PDB entry 6U9X | X-ray diffraction, 2.60 A resolution | chains D and H

Chain D:
Molecule: Mitochondrial edited mRNA stability factor 1
From: Trypanosoma brucei
Reference sequence: B6SBM0 (B6SBM0_9TRYP); residue numbers follow UniProt; this construct covers 37-395
Chain sequence (363 residues; row label = number of the first residue in the row):
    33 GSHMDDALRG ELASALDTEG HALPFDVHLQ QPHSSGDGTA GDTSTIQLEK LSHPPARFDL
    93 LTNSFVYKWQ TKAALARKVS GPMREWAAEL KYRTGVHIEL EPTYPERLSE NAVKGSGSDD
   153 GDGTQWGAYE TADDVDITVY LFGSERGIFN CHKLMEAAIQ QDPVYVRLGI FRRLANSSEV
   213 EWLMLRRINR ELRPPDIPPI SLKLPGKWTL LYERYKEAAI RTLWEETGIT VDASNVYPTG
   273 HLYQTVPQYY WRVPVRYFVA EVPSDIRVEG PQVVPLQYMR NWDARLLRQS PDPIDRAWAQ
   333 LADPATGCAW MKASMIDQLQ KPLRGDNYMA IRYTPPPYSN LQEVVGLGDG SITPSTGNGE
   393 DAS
Disordered / not traced: 33-58, 62-75, 92-94, 146-156, 381-395
Sequence notes: expression tag (33-36)
From the paper describing this entry:
  - binding site for the 11-nt RNA strand: Ser-112, Met-115, Tyr-197, Arg-219, Asn-221, Arg-222, Ile-232, Leu-274, Gln-276, Trp-283, Arg-284, Val-287, Tyr-289, Arg-356, Tyr-360, Arg-364
  - mutagenesis - R284A, R356A: decreased binding to the 11-nt RNA strand (chain H)
  - mutagenesis - R199A, R364A: abolished expression
  - catalytic residues: Glu-257, Glu-258 (proposed by the authors, not directly observed)

Chain H:
Molecule: 11-nt RNA strand
Sequence (11 nucleotides; numbered 26 to 36; the number before each row is that of its first residue):
    26 GAGAGGGGGU U
Disordered / not traced: 26-29, 34-36

How chain D and chain H interact:
Contacting residue pairs - 43 pairs, chain D then chain H:
  Ser-112(D) with G30(H), hydrogen bond to the base
  Gly-113(D) with G30(H), hydrogen bond to the base
  Pro-114(D) with G30(H), hydrogen bond to the sugar
  Met-115(D) with G30(H), phosphate contact; G31(H), sugar contact
  Arg-116(D) with G30(H), hydrogen bond to the base
  Leu-132(D) with G30(H), base contact
  Tyr-197(D) with G31(H), sugar contact; G32(H), phosphate contact
  Arg-199(D) with G32(H), salt bridge to the phosphate
  Arg-219(D) with G31(H), hydrogen bond to the sugar; G32(H), salt bridge to the phosphate
  Ile-220(D) with G31(H), base contact
  Asn-221(D) with G31(H), base contact
  Arg-222(D) with G30(H), salt bridge to the phosphate; G31(H), hydrogen bond to the base
  Leu-224(D) with G30(H), phosphate contact
  Pro-226(D) with G30(H), sugar contact; G31(H), phosphate contact
  Ile-229(D) with G31(H), sugar contact
  Ile-232(D) with G33(H), hydrogen bond to the base
  Ser-233(D) with G31(H), sugar contact; G33(H), hydrogen bond to the sugar
  Leu-234(D) with G33(H), hydrogen bond to the base
  Lys-235(D) with G33(H), phosphate contact
  Leu-274(D) with G32(H), base contact
  Tyr-275(D) with G32(H), base contact
  Gln-276(D) with G32(H), hydrogen bond to the base
  Trp-283(D) with G30(H), sugar contact; G31(H), hydrogen bond to the phosphate
  Arg-284(D) with G31(H), salt bridge to the phosphate
  Val-285(D) with G32(H), base contact
  Val-287(D) with G32(H), sugar contact
  Tyr-289(D) with G32(H), hydrogen bond to the sugar; G33(H), hydrogen bond to the phosphate
  Ile-326(D) with G33(H), base contact
  Leu-351(D) with G33(H), base contact
  Gln-352(D) with G33(H), base contact
  Leu-355(D) with G33(H), base contact
  Arg-356(D) with G32(H), sugar contact; G33(H), salt bridge to the phosphate
  Tyr-360(D) with G33(H), hydrogen bond to the phosphate
  Arg-364(D) with G33(H), salt bridge to the phosphate
Also at the interface, not in a pair above, chain D (39 interface residues in all): Arg-218, Arg-225, Pro-230, Trp-240, Pro-286

Overview:
The interface between chain D and chain H involves 39 residues on one side and 4 on the other, with 14
hydrogen bonds and 6 salt bridges. Among the polar pairs are Ser-112(D)/G30(H), Gly-113(D)/G30(H) and
Arg-116(D)/G30(H). The paper reports catalytic residues Glu-257(D) and Glu-258(D); R284A and R356A of chain D
reduce binding to the 11-nt RNA strand (chain H); 4 substitutions were tested in all.
Here chain D is Mitochondrial edited mRNA stability factor 1 (Trypanosoma brucei) and chain H is an 11-nt RNA
strand. Entry 6U9X (Structure of T. brucei MERS1-RNA complex) was determined by X-ray diffraction (same
publication as 6NL1 and 6P5R).
